Entry 1UG9 (X-ray diffraction, 2.50 A resolution); this record covers chain A.

== Chain A ==
Molecule: glucodextranase
Source organism: Arthrobacter globiformis
Notes: EC 3.2.1.70
UniProt: Q9LBQ9 (Q9LBQ9_ARTGO); residues 1-1020 here correspond to UniProt positions 29-1048 (UniProt number = residue number + 28)
Amino-acid sequence (1020 residues; each row starts with the number of its first residue):
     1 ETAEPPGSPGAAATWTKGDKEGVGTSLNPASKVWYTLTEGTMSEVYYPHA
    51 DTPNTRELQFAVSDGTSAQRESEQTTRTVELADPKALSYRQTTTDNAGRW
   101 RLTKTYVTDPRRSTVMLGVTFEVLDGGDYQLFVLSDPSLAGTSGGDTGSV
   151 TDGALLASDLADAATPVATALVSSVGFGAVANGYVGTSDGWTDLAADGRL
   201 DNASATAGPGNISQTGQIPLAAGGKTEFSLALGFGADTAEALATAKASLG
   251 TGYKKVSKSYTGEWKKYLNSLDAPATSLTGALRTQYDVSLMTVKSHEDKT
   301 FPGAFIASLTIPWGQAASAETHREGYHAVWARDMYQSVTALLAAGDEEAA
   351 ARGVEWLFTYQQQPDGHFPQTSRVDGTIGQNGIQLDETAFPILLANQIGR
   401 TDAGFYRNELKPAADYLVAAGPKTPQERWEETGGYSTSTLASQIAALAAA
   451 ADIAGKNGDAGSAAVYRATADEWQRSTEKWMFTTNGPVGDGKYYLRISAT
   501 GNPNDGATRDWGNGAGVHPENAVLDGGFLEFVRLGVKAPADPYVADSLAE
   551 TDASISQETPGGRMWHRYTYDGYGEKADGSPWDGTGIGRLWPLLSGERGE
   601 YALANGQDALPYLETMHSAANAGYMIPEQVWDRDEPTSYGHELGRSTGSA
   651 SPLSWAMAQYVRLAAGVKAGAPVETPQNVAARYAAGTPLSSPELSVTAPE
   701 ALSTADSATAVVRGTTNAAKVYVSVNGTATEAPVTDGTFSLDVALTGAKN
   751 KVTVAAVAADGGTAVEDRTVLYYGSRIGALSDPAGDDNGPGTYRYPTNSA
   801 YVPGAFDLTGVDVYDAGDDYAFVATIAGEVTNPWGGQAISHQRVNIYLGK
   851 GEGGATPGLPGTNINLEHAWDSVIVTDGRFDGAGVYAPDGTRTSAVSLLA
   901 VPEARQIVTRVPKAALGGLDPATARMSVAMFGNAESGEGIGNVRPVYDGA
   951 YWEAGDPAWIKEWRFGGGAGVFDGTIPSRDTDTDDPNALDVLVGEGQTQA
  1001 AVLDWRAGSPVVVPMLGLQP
Disordered / not traced: 1
Bound ions: Ca2+ site 1: Asp136, Pro137, Asn211, Ile212; Ca2+ site 2: Leu139, Thr142, Gly144, Asp146, Asp159; Ca2+ site 3: Phe358, Gln362, Glu409; Ca2+ site 4: Asp782, Pro783, Asp807, Leu808, Asp990; Ca2+ site 5: Asp782, Asp786, Asp990, Val991, Gln999; Ca2+ site 6: Val946, Ala969, Asp980, Asp982, Asp985

== Overview ==
Asp136, Pro137, Asn211 and Ile212 form the Ca2+ site 1. Leu139, Thr142, Gly144, Asp146 and Asp159 form the
Ca2+ site 2.
Chain A is glucodextranase (Arthrobacter globiformis); the structure, Crystal Structure of Glucodextranase
from Arthrobacter globiformis I42, was determined by X-ray diffraction together with 1ULV from the same study.
